8U4P - chains A and B of the 4 polymer chains in the assembly; structure by electron microscopy, 3.15 A resolution.

# Chain A
Protein: Guanine nucleotide-binding protein G(i) subunit alpha-1
Source organism: Homo sapiens
UniProt: P63096 (GNAI1_HUMAN); residue numbers follow UniProt; this construct covers 2-354
Chain sequence (365 residues; numbered -10 to 354; the number before each row is that of its first residue; numbers below 1 keep their minus sign (Met-10 is residue -10)):
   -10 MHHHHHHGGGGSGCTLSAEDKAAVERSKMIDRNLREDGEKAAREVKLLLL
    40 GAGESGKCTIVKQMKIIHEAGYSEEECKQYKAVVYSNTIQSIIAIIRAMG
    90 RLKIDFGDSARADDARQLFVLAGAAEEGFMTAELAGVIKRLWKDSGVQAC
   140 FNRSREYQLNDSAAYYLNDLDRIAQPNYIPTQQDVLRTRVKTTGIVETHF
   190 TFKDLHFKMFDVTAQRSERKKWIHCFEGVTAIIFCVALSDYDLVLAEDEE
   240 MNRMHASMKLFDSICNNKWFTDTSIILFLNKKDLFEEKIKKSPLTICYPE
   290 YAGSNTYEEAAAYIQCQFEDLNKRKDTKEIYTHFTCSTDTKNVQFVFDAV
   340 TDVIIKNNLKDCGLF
Not modelled in the structure: -10 to 5, 54-181
Construct notes: expression tag (-10 to 1); conflict Cys47 (Ser in P63096), Thr202 (Gly in P63096), Ala203 (Gly in P63096), Ala245 (Glu in P63096), Ser326 (Ala in P63096)

# Chain B
Protein: Guanine nucleotide-binding protein G(I)/G(S)/G(T) subunit beta-1
Source organism: Homo sapiens
UniProt: P62873 (GBB1_HUMAN); residues 2-340 here = UniProt positions 2-340
Chain sequence (350 residues; row label = number of the first residue in the row; numbers below 1 keep their minus sign (Met-9 is residue -9)):
    -9 MHHHHHHGSSGSELDQLRQEAEQLKNQIRDARKACADATLSQITNNIDPV
    41 GRIQMRTRRTLRGHLAKIYAMHWGTDSRLLVSASQDGKLIIWDSYTTNKV
    91 HAIPLRSSWVMTCAYAPSGNYVACGGLDNICSIYNLKTREGNVRVSRELA
   141 GHTGYLSCCRFLDDNQIVTSSGDTTCALWDIETGQQTTTFTGHTGDVMSL
   191 SLAPDTRLFVSGACDASAKLWDVREGMCRQTFTGHESDINAICFFPNGNA
   241 FATGSDDATCRLFDLRADQELMTYSHDNIICGITSVSFSKSGRLLLAGYD
   291 DFNCNVWDALKADRAGVLAGHDNRVSCLGVTDDGMAVATGSWDSFLKIWN
Not modelled in the structure: -9 to 5
Construct notes: expression tag (-9 to 1)

# How chain A and chain B interact
Contacting residue pairs (35):
  Arg15(A) with Val90(B), hydrogen bond (side chain-backbone); His91(B)
  Ser16(A) with Lys89(B)
  Ile19(A) with Lys89(B)
  Asp20(A) with Lys89(B), salt bridge
  Leu23(A) with Lys78(B); Ile80(B), hydrophobic
  Asp26(A) with Lys78(B), salt bridge
  Gly27(A) with Leu55(B)
  Thr182(A) with Asp118(B), hydrogen bond (backbone-side chain)
  Gly183(A) with Leu117(B); Asn119(B)
  Ile184(A) with Trp99(B); Leu117(B)
  Phe199(A) with Trp99(B), hydrophobic
  Gln204(A) with Leu117(B); Tyr145(B)
  Ser206(A) with Tyr145(B); Gly162(B)
  Glu207(A) with Asp186(B), hydrogen bond (backbone-side chain)
  Lys209(A) with Asp228(B), salt bridge
  Lys210(A) with Met101(B); Tyr145(B); Cys204(B); Asp228(B), salt bridge; Asn230(B); Asp246(B), salt bridge
  Trp211(A) with Leu117(B), hydrophobic
  His213(A) with Lys57(B), hydrogen bond (backbone-side chain); Tyr59(B), hydrogen bond
  Cys214(A) with Tyr59(B); Gln75(B); Trp99(B)
  Glu216(A) with Lys57(B), salt bridge
  Trp258(A) with Arg314(B)
Other interface residues (no listed pair), chain A (26 interface residues in all): Asp9, Val13, Lys35, Glu186, Phe215
Other interface residues (no listed pair), chain B (28 interface residues in all): Gly53, Asn88, Ala92, Gly144, Met188, Trp332

# Summary
26 residues of chain A and 28 residues of chain B are in contact, with 5 hydrogen bonds and 6 salt bridges.
Polar contacts include Asp20(A)-Lys89(B), Asp26(A)-Lys78(B) and Lys209(A)-Asp228(B).
Here chain A is Guanine nucleotide-binding protein G(i) subunit alpha-1 and chain B is Guanine
nucleotide-binding protein G(I)/G(S)/G(T) subunit beta-1, both from Homo sapiens. Entry 8U4P (Structure of
AMD3100-bound CXCR4/Gi complex) was determined by electron microscopy together with 8U4N, 8U4O, 8U4Q, 8U4R,
8U4S and 8U4T from the same study.
